Entry 4NLG (X-ray diffraction, 2.40 A resolution); this record covers chains A and P of the 3 polymer chains in the assembly.

== Chain A ==
Name: DNA polymerase IV
Organism: Sulfolobus acidocaldarius
Notes: EC 2.7.7.7
UniProtKB: Q4JB80 (DPO4_SULAC); numbering as in UniProt (aligned over 1-354)
Amino-acid sequence (362 residues; row label = number of the first residue in the row):
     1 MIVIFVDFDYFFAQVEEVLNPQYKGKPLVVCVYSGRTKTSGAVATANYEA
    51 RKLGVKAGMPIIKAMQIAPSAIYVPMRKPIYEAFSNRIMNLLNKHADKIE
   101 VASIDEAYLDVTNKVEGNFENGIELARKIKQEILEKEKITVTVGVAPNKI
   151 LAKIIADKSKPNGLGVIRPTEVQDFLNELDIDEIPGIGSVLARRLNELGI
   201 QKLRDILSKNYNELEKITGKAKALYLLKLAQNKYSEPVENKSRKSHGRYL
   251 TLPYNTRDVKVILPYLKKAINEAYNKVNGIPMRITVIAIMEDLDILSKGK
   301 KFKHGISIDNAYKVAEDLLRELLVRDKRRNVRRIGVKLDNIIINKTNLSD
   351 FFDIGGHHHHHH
Unresolved in the structure: 345-362
Construct notes: engineered mutation Arg-243 (Lys in Q4JB80), Lys-244 (Ile in Q4JB80), Ser-245 (Pro in Q4JB80); expression tag (355-362)
Swiss-Prot annotation at these positions:
  - active site: Glu-106
  - binding site (Mg(2+)): Asp-7, Asp-105
  - site: Phe-12 (Substrate discrimination)
Ion coordination: Ca2+ site 1: Asp-7, Asp-105, Glu-106 (together with 2'-deoxycytidine-5'-triphosphate) (shared with DG13(P) of chain P); Ca2+ site 2: Asp-7, Phe-8, Asp-105 (together with 2'-deoxycytidine-5'-triphosphate)
Ligand contacts: 2'-deoxycytidine-5'-triphosphate (DCP): Asp-7, Phe-8, Asp-9, Tyr-10, Phe-11, Phe-12, Ala-44, Thr-45, Tyr-48, Arg-51, Ala-57, Gly-58, Ile-104, Asp-105, Lys-160
From the paper describing this entry:
  - binding site for 2'-deoxycytidine-5'-triphosphate: Phe-12
  - conformationally variable residues (domain motion): Arg-243 to Ser-245
  - specificity-determining residues: Phe-12 (proposed by the authors, not directly observed)

== Chain P ==
Molecule: 13-nt DNA strand
Sequence (13 nucleotides; row label = number of the first residue in the row):
     1 GGCACTGATCGGG
Ion coordination: Ca2+: DG13 (together with 2'-deoxycytidine-5'-triphosphate) (shared with Asp-7(A), Asp-105(A), Glu-106(A) of chain A)

== Interface between chain A and chain P ==
Contacting residue pairs (18; chain A residue first):
  Ser-103(A) / DG13(P)  phosphate contact
  Asp-105(A) / DG13(P)  phosphate contact
  Glu-106(A) / DG13(P)  phosphate contact
  Lys-153(A) / DG13(P)  salt bridge to the phosphate
  Gly-188(A) / DG12(P)  phosphate contact
  Val-190(A) / DG11(P)  phosphate contact
  Leu-296(A) / DT9(P)  phosphate contact
  Ser-297(A) / DA8(P)  sugar contact
  Ser-297(A) / DT9(P)  hydrogen bond to the phosphate
  Lys-298(A) / DA8(P)  salt bridge to the phosphate
  Gly-299(A) / DA8(P)  hydrogen bond to the phosphate
  Lys-300(A) / DG7(P)  phosphate contact
  Lys-301(A) / DT6(P)  salt bridge to the phosphate
  Lys-301(A) / DG7(P)  hydrogen bond to the phosphate
  Lys-303(A) / DC5(P)  hydrogen bond to the phosphate
  Lys-303(A) / DT6(P)  salt bridge to the phosphate
  Arg-325(A) / DA8(P)  salt bridge to the phosphate
  Arg-325(A) / DT9(P)  salt bridge to the phosphate
Other interface residues (no listed pair), chain A (16 interface residues in all): Ile-187, Ile-295

== Summary ==
16 residues of chain A face 8 of chain P across their interface, with 4 hydrogen bonds and 6 salt bridges.
Polar contacts include Ser-297(A)/DT9(P), Gly-299(A)/DA8(P) and Lys-301(A)/DG7(P). Ligands of chain A:
2'-deoxycytidine-5'-triphosphate. From the paper: a binding site for 2'-deoxycytidine-5'-triphosphate at
Phe-12(A); the specificity determinant Phe-12(A).
Here chain A is DNA polymerase IV (Sulfolobus acidocaldarius) and chain P is a 13-nt DNA strand. Entry 4NLG
(Y-family DNA polymerase chimera Dbh-Dpo4(243-245)-Dbh) was determined by X-ray diffraction.
